6NKH - chains B and C of the 4 polymer chains in the assembly; structure by X-ray diffraction, 1.60 A resolution.

Chain B (and C):
Molecule: Short chain dehydrogenase
Source organism: Malbranchea aurantiaca
Notes: chain C of this document is another copy of the same molecule, construct and numbering; everything in this record applies to it too
UniProt: L0E4F8 (L0E4F8_9EURO); residue numbers follow UniProt; this construct covers 1-264
Chain sequence (264 residues; each row starts with the number of its first residue):
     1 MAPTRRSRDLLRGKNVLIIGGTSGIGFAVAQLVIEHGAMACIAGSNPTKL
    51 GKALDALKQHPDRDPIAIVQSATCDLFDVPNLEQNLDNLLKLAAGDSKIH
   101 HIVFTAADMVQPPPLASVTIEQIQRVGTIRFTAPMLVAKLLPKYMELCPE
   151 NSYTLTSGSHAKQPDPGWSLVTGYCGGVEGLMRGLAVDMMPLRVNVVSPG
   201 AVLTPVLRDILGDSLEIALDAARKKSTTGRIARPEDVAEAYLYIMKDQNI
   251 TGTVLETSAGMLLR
Unresolved in the structure: 1-3, 209-211 (chain C: 1-5)
UniProt features mapped onto this chain:
  - binding site (NADP(+)): Thr22, Ser23, Ile25, Ser45, Asn46, Lys49, Asp75, Asn88, Arg130, Val202, Thr204
  - glycosylation: Asn249 (N-linked (GlcNAc...) asparagine)
What the authors report for this chain:
  - mutagenesis - D108A, R130A, D165N, W168L: decreased catalytic activity
  - mutagenesis - D165A: abolished catalytic activity
  - catalytic residues: Arg130
  - catalytic residues: Asp165, Trp168 (proposed by the authors, not directly observed)
  - contacts within the chain: Asp108-Arg130 (proposed by the authors, not directly observed)

Chain B / chain C interface:
Pairs across the interface - 73 pairs, chain B then chain C:
  Val79(B) with Ile120(C)
  Leu115(B) with Met135(C), hydrophobic; Lys139(C); Met189(C), hydrophobic
  Ala116(B) with Lys139(C)
  Ser117(B) with Lys139(C)
  Val118(B) with Lys139(C), hydrogen bond (backbone-side chain)
  Ile120(B) with Val79(C), hydrophobic; Leu136(C), hydrophobic
  Ile123(B) with Phe131(C), hydrophobic; Thr132(C); Met135(C), hydrophobic
  Gln124(B) with Gln124(C)
  Phe131(B) with Ile123(C), hydrophobic; Leu170(C), hydrophobic; Gly173(C); Tyr174(C), hydrophobic
  Thr132(B) with Ile120(C); Ile123(C)
  Met135(B) with Leu115(C), hydrophobic; Ile123(C), hydrophobic; Leu170(C), hydrophobic
  Leu136(B) with Ile120(C), hydrophobic
  Ala138(B) with Leu115(C)
  Lys139(B) with Leu115(C); Ala116(C); Val118(C), hydrogen bond (side chain-backbone)
  Ala161(B) with Arg183(C), hydrogen bond (backbone-side chain)
  Pro164(B) with Arg183(C); Gly184(C); Val187(C), hydrophobic
  Asp165(B) with Val187(C); Asp188(C)
  Pro166(B) with Val187(C); Asp188(C)
  Gly167(B) with Asp188(C), hydrogen bond (backbone-side chain)
  Trp168(B) with Asp188(C)
  Ser169(B) with Gly184(C); Leu185(C); Asp188(C), hydrogen bond
  Leu170(B) with Phe131(C), hydrophobic; Met135(C), hydrophobic
  Thr172(B) with Gly180(C); Gly184(C)
  Gly173(B) with Phe131(C); Gly177(C); Gly180(C); Leu181(C)
  Tyr174(B) with Phe131(C), hydrophobic; Tyr174(C), hydrogen bond
  Gly176(B) with Gly176(C); Gly177(C)
  Gly177(B) with Gly173(C); Gly176(C); Gly177(C)
  Gly180(B) with Thr172(C); Gly173(C)
  Leu181(B) with Gly173(C)
  Arg183(B) with Ala161(C), hydrogen bond (side chain-backbone); Pro164(C)
  Gly184(B) with Pro164(C); Ser169(C); Thr172(C)
  Leu185(B) with Leu115(C), hydrophobic; Ser169(C)
  Val187(B) with Pro164(C); Pro166(C), hydrophobic
  Asp188(B) with Asp165(C); Pro166(C); Gly167(C), hydrogen bond (side chain-backbone); Trp168(C), hydrogen bond (side chain-backbone); Ser169(C), hydrogen bond
  Met189(B) with Leu115(C), hydrophobic
Other interface residues (no listed pair), chain B (38 interface residues in all): Thr119, Thr128, Lys162
Other interface residues (no listed pair), chain C (39 interface residues in all): Leu82, Ser117, Thr119, Thr128, Ala138, Lys162

In short:
Chain B and chain C form an interface of 38 and 39 residues respectively; the contacts include 10 hydrogen
bonds. Polar pairs include Val118(B)-Lys139(C), Ala161(B)-Arg183(C) and Gly167(B)-Asp188(C). From the paper:
catalytic residues Arg130(B), Asp165(B) and Trp168(B); D108A, R130A and D165N of chain B, among others, reduce
catalytic activity; 5 substitutions were tested in all.
Chain B and chain C are both Short chain dehydrogenase (Malbranchea aurantiaca); the structure, Structure of
MalC Reductase/Diels-Alderase from Malbranchea aurantiaca, was determined by X-ray diffraction, deposited
together with 6NKI, 6NKK and 6NKM.
